PDB entry 7WI3 | electron microscopy, 4.00 A resolution | chains t and v of the 48 polymer chains in the assembly

== Chain t (and v) ==
Molecule: ATP-dependent zinc metalloprotease FtsH
From: Escherichia coli K-12
Notes: EC 3.4.24.-; chain v of this document is another copy of the same molecule, construct and numbering; everything in this record applies to it too
Reference sequence: P0AAI3 (FTSH_ECOLI); residues 1-644 here = UniProt positions 1-644
Chain sequence (644 residues; each row starts with the number of its first residue):
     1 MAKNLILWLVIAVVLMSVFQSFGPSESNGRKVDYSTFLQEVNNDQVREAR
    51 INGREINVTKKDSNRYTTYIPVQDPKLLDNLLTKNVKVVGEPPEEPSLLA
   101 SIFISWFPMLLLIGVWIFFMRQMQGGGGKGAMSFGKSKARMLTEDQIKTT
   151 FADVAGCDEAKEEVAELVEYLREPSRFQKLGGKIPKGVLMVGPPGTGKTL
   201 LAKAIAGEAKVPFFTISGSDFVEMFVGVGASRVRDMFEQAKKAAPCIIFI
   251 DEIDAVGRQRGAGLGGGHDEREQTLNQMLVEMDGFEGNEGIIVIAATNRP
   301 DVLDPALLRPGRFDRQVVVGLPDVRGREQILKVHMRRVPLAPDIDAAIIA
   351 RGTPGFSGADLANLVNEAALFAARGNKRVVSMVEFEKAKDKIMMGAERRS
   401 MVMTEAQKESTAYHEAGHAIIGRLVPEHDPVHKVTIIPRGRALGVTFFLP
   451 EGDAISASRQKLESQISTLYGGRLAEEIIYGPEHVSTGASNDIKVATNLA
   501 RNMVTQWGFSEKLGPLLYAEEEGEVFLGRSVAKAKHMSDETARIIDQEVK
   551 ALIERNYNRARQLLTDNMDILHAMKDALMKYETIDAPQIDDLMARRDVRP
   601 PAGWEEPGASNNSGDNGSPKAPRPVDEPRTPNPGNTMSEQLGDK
Not modelled in the structure: 1-28, 108-644
Curated features (UniProtKB/Swiss-Prot):
  - active site: Glu415
  - binding site (ATP): Gly192 to Thr199
  - binding site (Zn(2+)): His414, His418, Asp492
  - site: Phe225 (Substrate binding)
From the paper describing this entry:
  - mutagenesis - K61A/D62A/S63A, D62F: decreased catalytic activity on CII
  - mutagenesis - Q45A: unchanged catalytic activity on CII
  - mutagenesis - K61A/D62A/S63A, D62F: unchanged catalytic activity on SecY

== Interface between chain t and chain v ==
Residue-residue contacts (17):
  Asp33(t) - Lys87(v)
  Asp33(t) - Val88(v)
  Asp33(t) - Val89(v)
  Tyr34(t) - Val88(v)  hydrogen bond (backbone-backbone)
  Ser35(t) - Val86(v)
  Ser35(t) - Lys87(v)
  Ser35(t) - Val88(v)
  Leu38(t) - Leu82(v)  hydrophobic
  Tyr69(t) - Pro92(v)
  Pro71(t) - Ile51(v)  hydrophobic
  Pro71(t) - Leu78(v)  hydrophobic
  Val72(t) - Leu78(v)  hydrophobic
  Lys76(t) - Asp79(v)  salt bridge
  Lys76(t) - Leu82(v)
  Phe103(t) - Trp106(v)  hydrophobic
  Phe107(t) - Ser105(v)
  Phe107(t) - Trp106(v)  hydrophobic
Other interface residues (no listed pair), chain t (13 interface residues in all): Lys31, Gln73, Asp74
Other interface residues (no listed pair), chain v (13 interface residues in all): Gly90, Glu91

== Summary ==
The chain t/chain v interface involves 13 residues from each chain; the contacts include 1 hydrogen bond and 1
salt bridge. Among the polar pairs are Lys76(t)-Asp79(v) and Tyr34(t)-Val88(v). The paper reports that
K61A/D62A/S63A and D62F of chain t reduce catalytic activity on CII; K61A/D62A/S63A and D62F of chain t leave
catalytic activity on SecY unchanged.
Chain t and chain v are both ATP-dependent zinc metalloprotease FtsH (Escherichia coli K-12); the structure,
Cryo-EM structure of E.Coli FtsH-HflkC AAA protease complex, was determined by electron microscopy (same
publication as 7WI4).
